Entry 6W52 (X-ray diffraction, 3.74 A resolution); this record covers chains A and H of the 4 polymer chains in the assembly.

# Chain A
Molecule: Fusion glycoprotein F0
Organism: Human respiratory syncytial virus A (strain A2)
UniProt: P03420 (FUS_HRSVA); residue numbers follow UniProt; this construct covers 26-107
Sequence (82 residues; numbered 26 to 107; the number before each row is that of its first residue):
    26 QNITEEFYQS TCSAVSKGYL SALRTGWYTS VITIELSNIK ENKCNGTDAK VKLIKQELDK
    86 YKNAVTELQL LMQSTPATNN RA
Disordered / not traced: 98-107
Differences from the reference sequence: conflict Ala102 (Pro in P03420)
UniProt features mapped onto this chain:
  - glycosylation (N-linked (GlcNAc...) asparagine): Asn27, Asn70
  - mutagenesis: Cys37 (C37S: Impairs translation or folding of the F protein), Cys69 (C69S: Impairs translation or folding of the F protein)
Reported in the primary citation:
  - conformationally variable residues (side-chain flip): Asn63, Lys65, Glu66, Lys87
  - mutagenesis - N63A: unchanged binding to RSB1
  - mutagenesis - N63A, K65A: unchanged binding to D25
  - mutagenesis - N63A/K65A: decreased binding to RSB1

# Chain H
Molecule: RSB1 Fab Heavy Chain
Organism: Homo sapiens
Notes: antibody fragment or engineered binder
Sequence (283 residues; numbered -18 to 256 plus 8 insertion-coded residues; the number before each row is that of its first residue; a row labelled like 82A-82C holds insertion residues (82A, then the next letters in order); numbers below 1 keep their minus sign (Met-18 is residue -18)):
   -18 MEFGLSWVFL VAILEGVHCQ VQLVQSGAEV KKPGSSVKVS CKTSGGTYGT YSINWVRQAP
    42 GQGLEWMGAI I
   52A P
    53 IFGKTNYAQK FQGRVTITAD ASTSTAYMEL
82A-82C GSL
    83 TSEDTAMYYC ARVEDTAL
100A-100D DHYF
   101 DYWGQGALVT VSSASTKGPS VFPLAPSSKS TSGGTAALGC LVKDYFPEPV TVSWNSGALT
   161 SGVHTFPAVL QSSGLYSLSS VVTVPSSSLG TQTYICNVNH KPSNTKVDKR VEPKSCDKGS
   221 ENLYFQGGWS HPQFEKGGGS GGGSGGGSWS HPQFEK
Disordered / not traced: -18 to 0, 127-133, 214-256
Disulfides: Cys22-Cys92, Cys140-Cys196
Reported in the primary citation:
  - conformationally variable residues (side-chain flip): Tyr29

# Interface between chain A and chain H
Pairs across the interface (18; chain A residue first):
  Leu61(A) - Leu100(H)
  Ser62(A) - Leu100(H)
  Asn63(A) - Glu96(H)
  Asn63(A) - Leu100(H)
  Asn63(A) - Asp100A(H)  hydrogen bond
  Lys65(A) - Asp100A(H)
  Lys65(A) - Tyr100C(H)  hydrogen bond
  Glu66(A) - Glu96(H)
  Lys87(A) - Glu96(H)  salt bridge
  Val90(A) - Asp97(H)
  Val90(A) - Leu100(H)  hydrophobic
  Thr91(A) - Asp97(H)
  Gln94(A) - Thr31(H)  hydrogen bond
  Gln94(A) - Phe54(H)
  Gln94(A) - Asp97(H)  hydrogen bond
  Gln94(A) - Ala99(H)
  Leu95(A) - Tyr29(H)  hydrophobic
  Leu95(A) - Phe54(H)  hydrophobic
Also at the interface, not in a pair above, chain H (13 interface residues in all): Gly30, Ile53, Arg94, Thr98
Interface features reported in the paper:
  - specific contacts: Leu61(A)-Leu100(H) (hydrophobic contact), Val90(A)-Leu100(H) (hydrophobic contact), Leu95(A)-Tyr29(H)
  - epitope / paratope residues, chain A: Ile57(A), Leu61(A), Lys65(A), Lys87(A), Val90(A), Leu93(A), Leu95(A)
  - hot spots on chain A (mutagenesis) - K65A (4-fold): decreased binding to RSB1
  - epitope / paratope residues, chain H: Tyr29(H), Glu96(H), Leu100(H), Asp100A(H)

# Summary
10 residues of chain A face 13 of chain H across their interface; the contacts include 4 hydrogen bonds and 1
salt bridge. Polar contacts include Lys87(A)-Glu96(H), Asn63(A)-Asp100A(H) and Lys65(A)-Tyr100C(H). The paper
describes hydrophobic contacts between Leu61(A) and Leu100(H) and Val90(A) and Leu100(H); a contact between
Leu95(A) and Tyr29(H). The paper reports that N63A/K65A and K65A of chain A reduce binding to RSB1;
epitope/paratope residues Ile57(A), Leu61(A) and Tyr29(H) among others.
Chain A is Fusion glycoprotein F0 (Human respiratory syncytial virus A (strain A2)) and chain H is RSB1 Fab
Heavy Chain (Homo sapiens); the structure, Prefusion RSV F bound by neutralizing antibody RSB1, was determined
by X-ray diffraction (same publication as 6W5D).
